4MZG - chains A and B; structure by X-ray diffraction, 1.70 A resolution.

[Chain A]
Molecule: Peptide from Histone H3.2
UniProtKB: Q71DI3 (H32_HUMAN); residues 1-20 here correspond to UniProt positions 2-21 (UniProt number = residue number + 1)
Chain sequence (20 residues; numbered 1 to 20; the number before each row is that of its first residue):
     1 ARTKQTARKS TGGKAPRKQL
Unresolved in the structure: 10-20
Modified residues: Lys-4 (n-trimethyllysine; M3L)
Curated features (UniProtKB/Swiss-Prot):
  - modified residue: Arg-2 (Asymmetric dimethylarginine), Thr-3 (Phosphothreonine), Lys-4 (Allysine), Gln-5 (5-glutamyl dopamine), Thr-6 (Phosphothreonine), Arg-8 (Citrulline), Lys-9 (N6,N6,N6-trimethyllysine), Ser-10 (ADP-ribosylserine), Thr-11 (Phosphothreonine), Lys-14 (N6-(2-hydroxyisobutyryl)lysine), Arg-17 (Asymmetric dimethylarginine), Lys-18 (N6-(2-hydroxyisobutyryl)lysine)
  - lipidation: Lys-18 (N6-decanoyllysine)

[Chain B]
Molecule: Spindlin-1
From: Homo sapiens
UniProtKB: Q9Y657 (SPIN1_HUMAN); residues 50-262 here = UniProt positions 50-262
Chain sequence (222 residues; each row starts with the number of its first residue):
    41 HHHHHHGSMR RNIVGCRIQH GWKEGNGPVT QWKGTVLDQV PVNPSLYLIK YDGFDCVYGL
   101 ELNKDERVSA LEVLPDRVAT SRISDAHLAD TMIGKAVEHM FETEDGSKDE WRGMVLARAP
   161 VMNTWFYITY EKDPVLYMYQ LLDDYKEGDL RIMPDSNDSP PAEREPGEVV DSLVGKQVEY
   221 AKEDGSKRTG MVIHQVEAKP SVYFIKFDDD FHIYVYDLVK TS
Unresolved in the structure: 41-47, 196-211, 260-262
Differences from the reference sequence: expression tag (41-49)
Curated features (UniProtKB/Swiss-Prot):
  - region (Histone H3K4me3 and H3R8me2a binding): Gly-93 to Tyr-98, Glu-142, Asp-250 to His-252
  - site (Histone H3K4me3 and H3R8me2a binding): Asp-173, Gln-180, Asp-184
  - modified residue (Phosphoserine): Ser-109, Ser-124, Ser-199
  - mutagenesis: Trp-62 (W62A: Decreased binding to histone H3 trimethylated at both 'Lys-4' and 'Lys-9' (H3K4me3K9me3)), Trp-72 (W72A/R: Impaired binding to histone H3K4me3 and H3R8me2a and impaired ability to activate the Wnt signaling pathway ...), Tyr-91 (Y91A: Decreased binding to histone H3 trimethylated at both 'Lys-4' and 'Lys-9' (H3K4me3K9me3)), Tyr-98 (Y98A: Decreased binding to histone H3 trimethylated at both 'Lys-4' and 'Lys-9' (H3K4me3K9me3) ...), Ser-109 (S109A: Impaired phosphorylation), Ser-124 (S124A: Impaired phosphorylation), Phe-141 (F141A: Impaired binding to histone H3K4me3 and H3R8me2a and impaired ability to activate the Wnt signaling pathway. Impaired ability to activate expression of pre-rRNA ...), Glu-142 (E142A: Impaired binding to histone H3K4me3 and H3R8me2a), Tyr-170 (Y170A: Impaired binding to histone H3K4me3 and H3R8me2a and impaired ability to activate the Wnt signaling pathway. Impaired ability to activate expression of pre-rRNA), Tyr-177 (Y177A: Impaired binding to histone H3K4me3 and H3R8me2a), Asp-184 (D184A/R: Impaired binding to histone H3K4me3 and H3R8me2a), Asp-189 (D189A/R: Impaired binding to histone H3K4me3), 1 further mutagenesis entry in UniProt

[Interface between chain A and chain B]
Contacting residue pairs (23):
  Ala-1(A) with Met-140(B); Phe-141(B); Glu-142(B), hydrogen bond (backbone-side chain); Asp-189(B)
  Arg-2(A) with Phe-141(B); Glu-142(B), hydrogen bond (backbone-backbone); Tyr-179(B); Gln-180(B), hydrogen bond (side chain-backbone); Asp-184(B), salt bridge
  Thr-3(A) with Glu-142(B), hydrogen bond (side chain-backbone)
  Lys-4(A) with Phe-141(B); Glu-142(B), hydrogen bond (backbone-backbone); Trp-151(B); Tyr-170(B); Asp-173(B); Tyr-177(B); Tyr-179(B)
  Gln-5(A) with Gly-93(B), hydrogen bond (side chain-backbone); Phe-94(B); Asp-95(B), hydrogen bond (side chain-backbone)
  Arg-8(A) with Trp-72(B); Phe-94(B)
  Lys-9(A) with Phe-251(B)
Also at the interface, not in a pair above, chain B (20 interface residues in all): Tyr-98, His-139, Thr-143, Asp-183
Interface features reported in the paper:
  - residue pairs: Phe-141(B)/Lys-4(A) (cation-pi contact), Trp-151(B)/Lys-4(A) (cation-pi contact), Tyr-170(B)/Lys-4(A) (cation-pi contact), Tyr-177(B)/Lys-4(A) (cation-pi contact), Asp-184(B)/Arg-2(A) (salt bridge)
  - hot spots on chain B (mutagenesis) - W72R, Y98R, F251R: decreased binding to Peptide from Histone H3.2 (chain A)

[In short]
7 residues of chain A face 20 of chain B across their interface, with 7 hydrogen bonds and 1 salt bridge.
Among the polar pairs are Arg-2(A)/Asp-184(B), Ala-1(A)/Glu-142(B) and Arg-2(A)/Gln-180(B). The authors report
cation-pi contacts between Phe-141(B) and Lys-4(A), Trp-151(B) and Lys-4(A) and Tyr-170(B) and Lys-4(A) among
others; a salt bridge between Asp-184(B) and Arg-2(A). The paper reports that W72R, Y98R and F251R of chain B
reduce binding to Peptide from Histone H3.2 (chain A).
Chain A is Peptide from Histone H3.2 and chain B is Spindlin-1 (Homo sapiens); the structure, Crystal
structure of human Spindlin1 bound to histone H3K4me3 peptide, was determined by X-ray diffraction, deposited
together with 4MZF and 4MZH.
